6LA4 - chains A and C of the 4 polymer chains in the assembly; structure by electron microscopy, 2.34 A resolution.

Chain A:
Molecule: Capsid protein VP1
Organism: Echovirus E11
Sequence (285 residues; numbered 3 to 287; the number before each row is that of its first residue):
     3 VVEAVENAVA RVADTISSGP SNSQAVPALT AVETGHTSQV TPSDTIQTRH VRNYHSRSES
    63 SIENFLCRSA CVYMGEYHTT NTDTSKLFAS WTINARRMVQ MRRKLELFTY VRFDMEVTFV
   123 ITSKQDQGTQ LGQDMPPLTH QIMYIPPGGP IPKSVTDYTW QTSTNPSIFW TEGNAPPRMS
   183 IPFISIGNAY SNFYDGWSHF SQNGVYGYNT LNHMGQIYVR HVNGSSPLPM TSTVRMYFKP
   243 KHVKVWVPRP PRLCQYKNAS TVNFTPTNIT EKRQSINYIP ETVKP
Residues lining bound ligands: sphingosine (SPH): Ile-95, Ala-97, Leu-107, Val-113, Met-117, Val-119, Ile-144, Met-145, Tyr-146, Pro-168, Ser-169, Ile-170, Met-181, Ile-183, Ile-186, Tyr-192, Ser-193, Asn-194, Tyr-210, Met-216, Ile-219, Met-238, Phe-240

Chain C:
Molecule: Capsid protein VP3
Organism: Echovirus E11
Sequence (238 residues; each row starts with the number of its first residue):
     1 GLPVMNTPGS NQFLTSDDFQ SPSAMPQFDV TPELNIPGEV QNLMEIAEVD SVVPVNNVEG
    61 KLDTMEIYRI PVQSGNHQSS QVFGFQVQPG LDNVFKHTLL GEILNYYAHW SGSIKLTFVF
   121 CGSAMATGKF LLAYAPPGAN APKSRKDAML GTHIIWDVGL QSSCVLCIPW ISQTHYRLVQ
   181 QDEYTSAGNV TCWYQTGIVV PAGTPTSCSI MCFVSACNDF SVRLLKDTPF IEQSALLQ

Chain A / chain C interface:
Residue-residue contacts - 156 pairs, chain A then chain C:
  Ala-15(A) with Asn-218(C)
  Ala-30(A) with Ser-163(C); Cys-164(C); Val-165(C), hydrogen bond (backbone-backbone)
  Leu-31(A) with Ser-163(C)
  Thr-32(A) with Gln-161(C); Ser-162(C); Ser-163(C), hydrogen bond (backbone-backbone)
  Ala-33(A) with Ser-163(C)
  Val-34(A) with Thr-117(C); Ser-163(C), hydrogen bond (backbone-side chain); Phe-213(C), hydrophobic
  Glu-35(A) with Ser-162(C), hydrogen bond
  Thr-39(A) with Glu-48(C); Asp-50(C)
  Ser-40(A) with Lys-115(C), hydrogen bond (backbone-side chain)
  Val-42(A) with Lys-115(C); Val-165(C), hydrophobic; Cys-217(C)
  Thr-43(A) with Cys-167(C); Asn-218(C)
  Pro-44(A) with Ser-113(C); Cys-167(C); Pro-169(C), hydrophobic
  Thr-47(A) with Cys-167(C)
  Ile-48(A) with Pro-169(C), hydrophobic
  His-57(A) with Ser-111(C); His-175(C), hydrogen bond; Tyr-176(C); Ser-221(C)
  Arg-59(A) with Asn-42(C), hydrogen bond (backbone-side chain); Met-44(C); Glu-48(C), salt bridge; Cys-217(C); Asn-218(C); Phe-220(C), hydrogen bond (side chain-backbone)
  Glu-61(A) with Tyr-107(C), hydrogen bond (backbone-side chain); Arg-223(C); Leu-224(C), hydrogen bond (side chain-backbone)
  Ser-62(A) with Asn-42(C), hydrogen bond; Leu-43(C), hydrogen bond (backbone-backbone); Met-44(C); Tyr-107(C)
  Ser-63(A) with Gln-41(C); Asn-42(C)
  Ile-64(A) with Val-40(C); Gln-41(C); Asn-42(C)
  Asn-66(A) with Leu-225(C)
  Phe-67(A) with Leu-43(C), hydrophobic; Leu-225(C), hydrophobic
  Arg-70(A) with Thr-15(C); Ser-16(C); Leu-225(C)
  Ser-71(A) with Thr-15(C), hydrogen bond (backbone-backbone)
  Met-76(A) with Leu-236(C)
  Arg-98(A) with Gln-238(C)
  Arg-99(A) with Gln-233(C); Leu-236(C); Leu-237(C); Gln-238(C)
  Met-100(A) with Gln-233(C); Leu-236(C), hydrophobic
  Val-101(A) with Gln-233(C); Gln-238(C)
  Gln-102(A) with Asp-227(C)
  Arg-104(A) with Gln-238(C)
  Arg-105(A) with Glu-102(C), salt bridge; Tyr-106(C)
  Arg-114(A) with Thr-31(C), hydrogen bond (side chain-backbone); Pro-32(C); Glu-33(C)
  Glu-118(A) with Phe-19(C); Ser-21(C)
  Thr-120(A) with Phe-13(C)
  Val-122(A) with Phe-13(C), hydrophobic
  Tyr-146(A) with Met-25(C), hydrophobic
  Ala-177(A) with Asn-11(C)
  Pro-178(A) with Phe-13(C), hydrophobic
  Arg-180(A) with Phe-13(C); Asp-17(C), salt bridge; Ser-21(C)
  Met-181(A) with Pro-22(C); Ala-24(C), hydrophobic
  Ser-182(A) with Ser-21(C), hydrogen bond (side chain-backbone); Pro-22(C), hydrogen bond (backbone-backbone); Ser-23(C); Ala-24(C), hydrogen bond (backbone-backbone)
  Ile-183(A) with Ala-24(C), hydrophobic
  Phe-185(A) with Phe-28(C); Val-30(C)
  Ile-186(A) with Phe-28(C), hydrophobic
  Ser-187(A) with Thr-31(C), hydrogen bond (backbone-side chain)
  Gly-189(A) with Thr-31(C)
  Asn-190(A) with Thr-31(C); Pro-32(C), hydrogen bond (side chain-backbone); Leu-34(C)
  Lys-241(A) with Asp-17(C)
  Lys-246(A) with Glu-33(C), salt bridge; Glu-39(C), salt bridge
  Val-247(A) with Glu-39(C); Val-40(C), hydrogen bond (backbone-backbone)
  Trp-248(A) with Ile-36(C), hydrogen bond (side chain-backbone); Pro-37(C); Gly-38(C); Glu-39(C)
  Val-249(A) with Pro-37(C); Gly-38(C), hydrogen bond (backbone-backbone)
  Pro-250(A) with Val-40(C); Ile-46(C), hydrophobic
  Pro-253(A) with Glu-102(C)
  Gln-257(A) with Phe-230(C), hydrogen bond (side chain-backbone); Ile-231(C); Glu-232(C), hydrogen bond (side chain-backbone)
  Tyr-258(A) with Gln-238(C), hydrogen bond (backbone-side chain)
  Asn-260(A) with Gln-238(C)
  Ala-261(A) with Leu-237(C), hydrophobic
  Asn-270(A) with Leu-62(C); Asp-63(C)
  Ile-271(A) with Leu-62(C), hydrogen bond (backbone-backbone); Ile-67(C), hydrophobic; Tyr-68(C); His-97(C)
  Thr-272(A) with Leu-62(C); Asn-93(C); Lys-96(C); His-97(C)
  Glu-273(A) with Asn-57(C), hydrogen bond (backbone-side chain); Asn-93(C); Lys-96(C), salt bridge
  Lys-274(A) with Asn-57(C); Glu-59(C); Asn-93(C)
  Arg-275(A) with Val-55(C), hydrogen bond (side chain-backbone); Asn-57(C), hydrogen bond; Val-58(C); Gly-84(C), hydrogen bond (side chain-backbone)
  Ser-277(A) with Val-58(C)
  Ile-278(A) with Val-55(C); Asn-56(C); Val-58(C); Val-82(C); Phe-83(C); Gly-84(C), hydrogen bond (backbone-backbone)
  Asn-279(A) with Gln-81(C); Val-82(C); Phe-83(C); Gly-84(C)
  Ile-281(A) with Ala-141(C), hydrophobic
  Pro-282(A) with Gln-86(C)
  Glu-283(A) with Asn-140(C)
  Thr-284(A) with Asn-140(C); Glu-183(C)
  Val-285(A) with Ala-139(C); Asn-140(C), hydrogen bond (backbone-side chain)
  Lys-286(A) with Asn-140(C)
Interface residues without a listed pair, chain A (92 interface residues in all): Val-14, Gln-41, Asn-55, Ser-58, Tyr-75, Lys-106, Phe-110, Pro-168, Pro-184, Ile-188, Ala-191, Tyr-239, Lys-243, Leu-255, Cys-256, Lys-259, Gln-276, Tyr-280
Interface residues without a listed pair, chain C (97 interface residues in all): Val-49, Pro-54, Ile-70, Pro-71, Phe-85, Val-94, Leu-99, Val-119, Gly-138, Lys-143, Thr-152, Ile-154, Ser-215, Asp-219, Val-222

Summary:
92 residues of chain A and 97 residues of chain C are in contact; the contacts include 32 hydrogen bonds and 6
salt bridges. Polar pairs include Arg-59(A)/Glu-48(C), Arg-105(A)/Glu-102(C) and Arg-180(A)/Asp-17(C). Chain A
binds sphingosine.
Here chain A is Capsid protein VP1 and chain C is Capsid protein VP3, both from Echovirus E11. Entry 6LA4
(Cryo-EM structure of full echovirus 11 particle at pH 5.5) was determined by electron microscopy (same
publication as 6LA3, 6LA5, 6LA6, 6LA7, 6LAO, 6LAP and 3 further entries).
